PDB entry 1K83 | X-ray diffraction, 2.80 A resolution | chains A and H of the 11 polymer chains in the assembly

# Chain A
Name: DNA-directed RNA polymerase II largest subunit
Source organism: Saccharomyces cerevisiae
Notes: EC 2.7.7.6
UniProtKB: P04050 (RPB1_YEAST); residue numbers follow UniProt; this construct covers 1-1733
Chain sequence (1733 residues; numbered 1 to 1733; the number before each row is that of its first residue):
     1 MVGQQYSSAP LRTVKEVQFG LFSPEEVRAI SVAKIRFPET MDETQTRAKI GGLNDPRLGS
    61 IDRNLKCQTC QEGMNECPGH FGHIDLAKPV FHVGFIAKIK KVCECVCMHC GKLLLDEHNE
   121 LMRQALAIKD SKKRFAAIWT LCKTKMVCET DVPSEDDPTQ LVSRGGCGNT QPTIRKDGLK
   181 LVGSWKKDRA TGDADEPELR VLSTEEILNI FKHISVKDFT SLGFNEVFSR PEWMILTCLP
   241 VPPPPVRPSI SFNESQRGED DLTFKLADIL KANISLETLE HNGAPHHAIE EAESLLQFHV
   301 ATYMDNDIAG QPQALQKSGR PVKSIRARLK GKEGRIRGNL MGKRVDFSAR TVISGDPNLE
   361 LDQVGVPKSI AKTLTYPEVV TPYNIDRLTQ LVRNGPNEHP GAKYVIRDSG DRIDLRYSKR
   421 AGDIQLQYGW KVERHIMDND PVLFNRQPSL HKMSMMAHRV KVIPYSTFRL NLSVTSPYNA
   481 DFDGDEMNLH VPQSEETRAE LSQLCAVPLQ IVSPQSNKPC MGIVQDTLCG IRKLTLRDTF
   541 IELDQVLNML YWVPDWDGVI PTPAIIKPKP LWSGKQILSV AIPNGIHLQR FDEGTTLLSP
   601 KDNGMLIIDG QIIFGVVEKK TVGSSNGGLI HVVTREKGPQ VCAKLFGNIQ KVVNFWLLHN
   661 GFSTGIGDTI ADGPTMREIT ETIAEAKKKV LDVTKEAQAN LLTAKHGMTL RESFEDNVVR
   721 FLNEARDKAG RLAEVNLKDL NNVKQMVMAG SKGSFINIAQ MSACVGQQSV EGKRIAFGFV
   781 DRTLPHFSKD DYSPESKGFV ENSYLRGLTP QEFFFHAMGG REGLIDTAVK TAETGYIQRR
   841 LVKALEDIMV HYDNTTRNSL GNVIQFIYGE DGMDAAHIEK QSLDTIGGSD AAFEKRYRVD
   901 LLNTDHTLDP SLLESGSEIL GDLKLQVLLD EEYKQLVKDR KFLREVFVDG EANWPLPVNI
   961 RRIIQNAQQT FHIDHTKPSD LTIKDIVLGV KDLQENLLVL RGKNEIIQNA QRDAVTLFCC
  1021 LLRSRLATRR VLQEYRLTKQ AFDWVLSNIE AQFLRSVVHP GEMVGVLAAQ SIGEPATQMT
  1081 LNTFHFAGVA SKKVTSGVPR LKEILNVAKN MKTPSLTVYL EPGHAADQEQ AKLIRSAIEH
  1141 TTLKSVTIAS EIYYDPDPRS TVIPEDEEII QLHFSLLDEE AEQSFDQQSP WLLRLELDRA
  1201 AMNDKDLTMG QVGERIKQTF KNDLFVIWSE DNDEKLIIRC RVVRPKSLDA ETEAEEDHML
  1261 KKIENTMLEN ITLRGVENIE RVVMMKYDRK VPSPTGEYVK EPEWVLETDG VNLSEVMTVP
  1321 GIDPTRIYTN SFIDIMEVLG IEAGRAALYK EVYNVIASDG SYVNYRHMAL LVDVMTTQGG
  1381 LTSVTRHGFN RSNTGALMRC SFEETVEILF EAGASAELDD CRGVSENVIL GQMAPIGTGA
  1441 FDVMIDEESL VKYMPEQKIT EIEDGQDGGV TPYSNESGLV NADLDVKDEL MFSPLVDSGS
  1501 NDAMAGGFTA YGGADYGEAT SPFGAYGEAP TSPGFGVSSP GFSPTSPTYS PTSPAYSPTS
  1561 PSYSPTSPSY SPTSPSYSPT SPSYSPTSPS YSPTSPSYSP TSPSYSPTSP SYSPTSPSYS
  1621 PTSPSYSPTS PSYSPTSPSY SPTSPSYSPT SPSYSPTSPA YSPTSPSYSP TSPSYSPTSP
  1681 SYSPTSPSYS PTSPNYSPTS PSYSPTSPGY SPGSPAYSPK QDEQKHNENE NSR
Not modelled in the structure: 1-4, 40-48, 188-195, 248-259, 312-323, 337-344, 1082-1091, 1176-1186, 1244-1253, 1451-1733
Curated features (UniProtKB/Swiss-Prot):
  - region: Pro248 to Asp260 (Lid loop), Asn306 to Lys323 (Rudder loop), Pro810 to Glu822 (Bridging helix)
  - binding site (Zn(2+)): Cys67, Cys70, Cys77, His80, Cys107, Cys110, Cys148, Cys167
  - binding site (Mg(2+)): Asp481, Asp483, Asp485
  - modified residue: Thr1471 (Phosphothreonine)
  - cross-link (Glycyl lysine isopeptide (Lys-Gly)): Lys695 (interchain with G-Cter in ubiquitin), Lys1246 (interchain with G-Cter in ubiquitin), Lys1350 (interchain with G-Cter in ubiquitin)
  - natural variant: Ser1653 to Pro1659 (deletion: In strain: A364A)
  - mutagenesis: Lys1246 (K1246R: Impairs ubiquitination during transcription stress)
Metal / ion sites: Zn2+ site 1: Cys67, Cys70, Cys77, His80; Zn2+ site 2: Cys107, Cys110, Cys148, Cys167; Mn2+: Asp481, Asp485

# Chain H
Name: DNA-directed RNA polymerase II 14.5KD polypeptide
Source organism: Saccharomyces cerevisiae
Notes: EC 2.7.7.6
UniProtKB: P20436 (RPB8_YEAST); numbering as in UniProt (aligned over 1-146)
Chain sequence (146 residues; each row starts with the number of its first residue):
     1 MSNTLFDDIF QVSEVDPGRY NKVCRIEAAS TTQDQCKLTL DINVELFPVA AQDSLTVTIA
    61 SSLNLEDTPA NDSSATRSWR PPQAGDRSLA DDYDYVMYGT AYKFEEVSKD LIAVYYSFGG
   121 LLMRLEGNYR NLNNLKQENA YLLIRR
Not modelled in the structure: 1, 64-75
Curated features (UniProtKB/Swiss-Prot):
  - region: Asp16 to Thr39 (Non-specific ssDNA binding)
  - modified residue: Ser2 (N-acetylserine), Thr68 (Phosphothreonine)

# Interface between chain A and chain H
Contacting residue pairs - 59 pairs, chain A then chain H:
  Arg537(A) - Tyr20(H)  hydrogen bond
  Arg537(A) - Arg25(H)
  Arg537(A) - Gly120(H)  hydrogen bond (side chain-backbone)
  Arg537(A) - Leu122(H)
  Asp538(A) - Tyr20(H)
  Asp538(A) - Asn21(H)  hydrogen bond (side chain-backbone)
  Asp538(A) - Lys22(H)  hydrogen bond (side chain-backbone)
  Asp538(A) - Val23(H)  hydrogen bond (side chain-backbone)
  Phe540(A) - Val23(H)  hydrophobic
  Phe540(A) - Asn43(H)
  Leu543(A) - Trp79(H)  hydrophobic
  Gly558(A) - Ser78(H)
  Val559(A) - Ser78(H)
  Ile560(A) - Ser78(H)
  Ile560(A) - Trp79(H)  hydrogen bond (backbone-backbone)
  Thr562(A) - Tyr98(H)
  Pro563(A) - Trp79(H)
  Pro563(A) - Tyr98(H)
  Ala564(A) - Met97(H)
  Ala564(A) - Tyr98(H)  hydrogen bond (backbone-backbone)
  Ala564(A) - Phe118(H)
  Ile565(A) - Asn43(H)
  Ile565(A) - Val96(H)
  Ile566(A) - Val96(H)  hydrogen bond (backbone-backbone)
  Ile566(A) - Tyr141(H)  hydrophobic
  Lys567(A) - Asn43(H)
  Lys567(A) - Leu46(H)
  Lys567(A) - Asp94(H)
  Lys567(A) - Tyr95(H)
  Lys567(A) - Val96(H)  hydrogen bond (backbone-backbone)
  Pro568(A) - Leu46(H)
  Pro568(A) - Asp94(H)
  Pro570(A) - Trp79(H)  hydrophobic
  Leu571(A) - Asn43(H)
  Leu571(A) - Leu46(H)  hydrophobic
  Trp572(A) - Trp79(H)  hydrophobic
  Ser573(A) - Gly119(H)  hydrogen bond (side chain-backbone)
  Lys575(A) - Gly119(H)
  Lys575(A) - Gly120(H)
  Leu597(A) - Tyr102(H)  hydrogen bond (backbone-side chain)
  Leu597(A) - Phe104(H)  hydrophobic
  Leu597(A) - Tyr115(H)  hydrophobic
  Leu598(A) - Arg25(H)  hydrogen bond (backbone-side chain)
  Leu598(A) - Tyr102(H)
  Leu598(A) - Tyr115(H)  hydrophobic
  Leu598(A) - Leu122(H)
  Leu598(A) - Arg124(H)
  Asp602(A) - Tyr20(H)
  Leu606(A) - Tyr102(H)  hydrophobic
  Ile613(A) - Tyr102(H)  hydrophobic
  Ile613(A) - Ser117(H)  hydrogen bond (backbone-side chain)
  Ile613(A) - Leu122(H)
  Phe614(A) - Tyr102(H)  hydrophobic
  Phe614(A) - Leu122(H)  hydrophobic
  Lys738(A) - Arg19(H)
  Asp739(A) - Arg19(H)  salt bridge
  Asp974(A) - Lys136(H)  salt bridge
  His975(A) - Lys136(H)
  Thr976(A) - Lys136(H)  hydrogen bond
Other interface residues (no listed pair), chain A (37 interface residues in all): Pro561, Gln576, Ser599, Pro600, Lys601, Ile608, Leu740
Other interface residues (no listed pair), chain H (33 interface residues in all): Thr39, Asp41, Phe47, Arg77, Pro81, Leu121, Met123

# In short
37 residues of chain A and 33 residues of chain H are in contact, with 14 hydrogen bonds and 2 salt bridges.
Among the polar pairs are Asp739(A)-Arg19(H), Asp974(A)-Lys136(H) and Arg537(A)-Tyr20(H).
Chain A is DNA-directed RNA polymerase II largest subunit and chain H is DNA-directed RNA polymerase II 14.5KD
polypeptide, both from Saccharomyces cerevisiae; the structure, Crystal Structure of Yeast RNA Polymerase II
Complexed with the Inhibitor Alpha Amanitin, was determined by X-ray diffraction.
